4BZC - chains A and C of the 4 polymer chains in the assembly; structure by X-ray diffraction, 2.88 A resolution.

Chain A (and C):
Protein: Deoxynucleoside triphosphate triphosphohydrolase SAMHD1
From: Homo sapiens
Notes: EC 3.1.5.-; fragment: hd domain, residues 113-626; chain C of this document is another copy of the same molecule, construct and numbering; everything in this record applies to it too
UniProtKB: Q9Y3Z3 (SAMH1_HUMAN); residues 113-626 here = UniProt positions 113-626
Sequence (550 residues; numbered 77 to 626; the number before each row is that of its first residue):
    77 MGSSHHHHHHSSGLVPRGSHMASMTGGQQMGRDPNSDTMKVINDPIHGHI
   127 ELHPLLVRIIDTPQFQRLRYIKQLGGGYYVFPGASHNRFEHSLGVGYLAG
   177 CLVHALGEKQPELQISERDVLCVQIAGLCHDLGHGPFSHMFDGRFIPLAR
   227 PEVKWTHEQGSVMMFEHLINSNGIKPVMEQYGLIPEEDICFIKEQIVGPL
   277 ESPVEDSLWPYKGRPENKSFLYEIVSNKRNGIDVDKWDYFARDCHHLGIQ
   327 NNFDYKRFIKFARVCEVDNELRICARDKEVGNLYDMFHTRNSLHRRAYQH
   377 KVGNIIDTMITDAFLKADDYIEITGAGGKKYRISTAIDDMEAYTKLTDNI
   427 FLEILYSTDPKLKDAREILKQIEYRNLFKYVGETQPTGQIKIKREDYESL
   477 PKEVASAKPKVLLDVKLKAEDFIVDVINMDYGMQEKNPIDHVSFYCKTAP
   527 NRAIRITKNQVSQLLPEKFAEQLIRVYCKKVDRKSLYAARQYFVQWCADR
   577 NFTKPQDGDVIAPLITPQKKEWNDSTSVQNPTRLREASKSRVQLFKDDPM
Disordered / not traced: 77-113, 278-281, 466-471, 600-626 (chain C: 77-112, 278-283, 600-626)
Sequence notes: expression tag (77-112)
Bound ions: Mn2+: His167, His206, Asp207, Asp311
Ligand contacts:
  - 2'-deoxyguanosine-5'-O-(1-thiotriphosphate), molecule 1: Lys116, Val117, Ile118, Val133, Ile136, Asp137, Gln142, Arg145, Phe165
  - 2'-deoxyguanosine-5'-O-(1-thiotriphosphate), molecule 2: Tyr155, Val156, Phe157, Pro158, Gly324, Ile325, Arg372, His376, Lys377, Val378, Arg451, Lys455
  - 2'-deoxyguanosine-5'-O-(1-thiotriphosphate) (T8T), molecule 1: Val117, Ile118, Asn119, His125
  - 2'-deoxyguanosine-5'-O-(1-thiotriphosphate) (T8T), molecule 2: Gln149, Leu150, Arg164, Asp207, His210, His215, His233, Glu234, Asp311, Lys312, Tyr315, Asp319, Arg366, His370, Tyr374, Gln375, Asp383
  - 2'-deoxyguanosine-5'-O-(1-thiotriphosphate) (T8T), molecule 3: Asp330, Arg333, Phe337, Arg352, Lys354, Asn358, Lys523
UniProt features mapped onto this chain:
  - active site: His233
  - binding site (GTP): Lys116, Val117, Asp137, Gln142, Arg145, Arg451, Lys455, Lys523
  - binding site (dATP): Asn119, Gln149, Val156, Arg164, His210, His215, Lys312, Tyr315, Asp319, Arg333, Arg352, Lys354, Asn358, Arg366, Gln375, His376, Lys377, Lys523
  - binding site (dCTP): Asn119, Gln149, Val156, Arg164, His210, His215, Lys312, Tyr315, Asp319, Arg333, Arg352, Lys354, Arg366, Arg372, Gln375, His376, Lys377, Lys523
  - binding site (dGTP): Asn119, Gln149, Leu150, Val156, Arg164, Lys312, Tyr315, Asp319, Arg333, Arg352, Lys354, Asn358, Arg366, Tyr374, Gln375, His376, Lys377, Lys523
  - binding site (dTTP): Asn119, Gln149, Val156, Arg164, His210, His215, Lys312, Tyr315, Asp319, Arg333, Arg352, Lys354, Gln375, His376, Lys377, Lys523
  - binding site (Mn(2+)): His167, His206, Asp207, Asp311
  - modified residue: Thr592 (Microbial infection: Phosphothreonine)
  - cross-link (Glycyl lysine isopeptide (Lys-Gly)): Lys467 (interchain with G-Cter in SUMO2), Lys469 (interchain with G-Cter in SUMO2), Lys492 (interchain with G-Cter in SUMO2), Lys622 (interchain with G-Cter in SUMO2)
  - natural variant: Asp120 to His123 (deletion: In AGS5), His123 (H123P: In AGS5), Arg143 (R143C: In AGS5; R143H: In AGS5), Arg145 (R145Q: In AGS5), His167 (H167Y: In AGS5), Ile201 (I201N: In AGS5 and CHBL2), Gly209 (G209S: In AGS5), Met254 (M254V: In AGS5), Arg290 (R290H: In AGS5), Leu369 (L369S: In AGS5), Met385 (M385V: In AGS5), Ile448 (I448T: In AGS5), 1 further natural variant entry in UniProt
  - mutagenesis: Asp137 (D137A: Impairs homotetramerization and nearly abolishes dNTPase activity), Gln142 (Q142E/A: Impairs homotetramerization and nearly abolishes dNTPase activity; when associated with K-145), Arg143 (R143A: Abolished ability to restrict infection by viruses), Arg145 (R145A: Impairs homotetramerization and nearly abolishes dNTPase activity. Abolished ability to restrict infection by viruses; R145K: Impairs homotetramerization and nearly abolishes dNTPase activity ...), Gln149 (Q149A: Abolished dNTPase activity without affecting homotetramerization. Abolished dNTPase activity; when associated with A-319), Arg164 (R164A: Abolished ability to restrict infection by viruses), His167 (H167A: Abolished ability to restrict infection by viruses), His206 to Asp207 (Abolishes zinc binding and dNTPase activity. Does not affect ability to promote DNA end resection at stalled replication forks), His206 (H206A: Abolished ability to restrict infection by viruses), Asp207 (D207A: Abolished ability to restrict infection by viruses; D207N/A: Loss of dNTPase activity), His210 (H210A: Abolished dNTPase activity without affecting homotetramerization), His215 (H215A: Abolished dNTPase activity without affecting homotetramerization), 30 further mutagenesis entries in UniProt
Reported in the primary citation:
  - Mn2+ coordination: His167, His206, Asp207, Asp311
  - catalytic residues: His210, Asp218, His233 (proposed by the authors, not directly observed)
  - binding site for 2'-deoxyguanosine-5'-O-(1-thiotriphosphate): Arg366, His370, Tyr374
  - post-translational modification sites: Thr592 (citing earlier work)
  - mutagenesis - D330A/N358A, R333A, R352A/H376A/K377A: decreased catalytic activity on dGTP
  - mutagenesis - D137A: abolished catalytic activity on dGTP (citing earlier work)
  - mutagenesis - D361R/H364K, K534E/V537D/L540D: decreased catalytic activity
  - mutagenesis - K312A/Y315A/R366A, H370A/Y374G: abolished catalytic activity
  - disease-associated variants - R143C, R143H, G209S: decreased catalytic activity (citing earlier work)

How chain A and chain C interact:
Residue-residue contacts - 77 pairs, chain A then chain C:
  Gly324(A) with Asn328(C)
  Ile325(A) with Asn328(C), hydrogen bond (backbone-side chain)
  Gln326(A) with Asn327(C); Asn328(C); Phe329(C)
  Asn327(A) with Gln326(C)
  Arg333(A) with Arg372(C)
  Asp353(A) with Gln582(C); Asp583(C)
  Lys354(A) with Arg372(C), hydrogen bond (backbone-side chain); Lys377(C)
  Glu355(A) with Arg372(C), salt bridge
  Val356(A) with Gln582(C)
  Asn358(A) with Arg372(C), hydrogen bond
  Asp361(A) with His364(C), salt bridge; Ser368(C), hydrogen bond
  His364(A) with Asp361(C), salt bridge; His364(C)
  Asn367(A) with Leu540(C)
  Ser368(A) with Asp361(C), hydrogen bond
  Arg371(A) with Val537(C), hydrogen bond (side chain-backbone); Ser538(C)
  Arg372(A) with Lys354(C), hydrogen bond (side chain-backbone); Glu355(C), salt bridge; Gly357(C); Asn358(C)
  Gln461(A) with Asn535(C); Val537(C); Ser538(C)
  Cys522(A) with Asp583(C); Val586(C), hydrophobic
  Thr524(A) with Arg566(C); Val586(C); Ile587(C)
  Ala525(A) with Val586(C), hydrophobic
  Ile530(A) with Gln582(C); Asp583(C); Val586(C), hydrophobic
  Ile532(A) with Gln582(C)
  Asn535(A) with Gln461(C); Thr579(C)
  Gln536(A) with Lys580(C), hydrogen bond (side chain-backbone); Pro581(C), hydrogen bond (side chain-backbone); Gln582(C)
  Val537(A) with Arg371(C), hydrogen bond (backbone-side chain); Gln461(C)
  Ser538(A) with Arg371(C); Gln461(C); Glu547(C), hydrogen bond
  Gln539(A) with Gln461(C), hydrogen bond; Lys544(C); Glu547(C), hydrogen bond (backbone-side chain)
  Leu540(A) with Asn367(C); Pro542(C); Lys544(C); Ala546(C); Glu547(C)
  Pro542(A) with Leu540(C)
  Glu543(A) with Gln539(C); Leu541(C); Glu543(C)
  Lys544(A) with Gln539(C); Leu540(C)
  Ala546(A) with Leu540(C)
  Glu547(A) with Ser538(C), hydrogen bond; Gln539(C), hydrogen bond (side chain-backbone); Leu540(C)
  Thr579(A) with Asn535(C)
  Lys580(A) with Gln536(C), hydrogen bond (backbone-side chain)
  Pro581(A) with Gln536(C)
  Gln582(A) with Asp353(C); Ile530(C); Gln536(C), hydrogen bond (side chain-backbone)
  Asp583(A) with Cys522(C)
  Asp585(A) with Arg528(C)
  Val586(A) with Thr524(C); Ala525(C), hydrophobic
Interface residues without a listed pair, chain A (50 interface residues in all): Cys320, Asn328, His376, Met505, Tyr507, Arg528, Leu541, Phe545, Arg566, Ile587
Interface residues without a listed pair, chain C (49 interface residues in all): Val356, His376, Pro462, Met505, Tyr507, Ile532, Asp585

In short:
50 residues of chain A face 49 of chain C across their interface; the contacts include 17 hydrogen bonds and 4
salt bridges. Among the polar pairs are Glu355(A)-Arg372(C), Asp361(A)-His364(C) and Ile325(A)-Asn328(C). From
the paper: catalytic residues His210(A), Asp218(A) and His233(A); D361R/H364K, K534E/V537D/L540D and R143C of
chain A, among others, reduce catalytic activity; 11 substitutions were tested in all.
Both chains are Deoxynucleoside triphosphate triphosphohydrolase SAMHD1 (Homo sapiens). Entry 4BZC (Crystal
structure of the tetrameric dGTP-bound wild type SAMHD1 catalytic core) was determined by X-ray diffraction,
deposited together with 4BZB.
